PDB entry 7F9W | electron microscopy, 3.20 A resolution | chains C and B of the 3 polymer chains in the assembly

# Chain C
Name: Light chain of Fab
Source organism: Homo sapiens
Notes: antibody fragment or engineered binder
Chain sequence (220 residues; numbered 1 to 220; the number before each row is that of its first residue):
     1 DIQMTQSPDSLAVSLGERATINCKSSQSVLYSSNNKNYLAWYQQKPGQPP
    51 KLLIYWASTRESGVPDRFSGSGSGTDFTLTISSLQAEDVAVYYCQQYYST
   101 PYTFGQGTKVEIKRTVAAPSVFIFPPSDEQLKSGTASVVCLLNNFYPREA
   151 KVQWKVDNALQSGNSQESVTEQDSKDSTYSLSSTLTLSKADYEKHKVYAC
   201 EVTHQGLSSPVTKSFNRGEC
Not modelled in the structure: 219-220
Disulfide bonds: C23-C94, C140-C200

# Chain B
Name: Heavy chain of Fab
Source organism: Homo sapiens
Notes: antibody fragment or engineered binder
Chain sequence (452 residues; numbered 1 to 452; the number before each row is that of its first residue):
     1 QVQLVQSGAEVKKPGSSVKVSCKASGGTFSSDAINWVRQAPGQGLEWMGR
    51 IIPIFGVADYAQKFQGRVTLTADKSTSTAYMDLSSLRSEDTAVFYCARER
   101 GDYSNFWYFDLWGRGTLVTVSSASTKGPSVFPLAPSSKSTSGGTAALGCL
   151 VKDYFPEPVTVSWNSGALTSGVHTFPAVLQSSGLYSLSSVVTVPSSSLGT
   201 QTYICNVNHKPSNTKVDKKVEPKSCDKTHTCPPCPAPELLGGPSVFLFPP
   251 KPKDTLMISRTPEVTCVVVDVSHEDPEVKFNWYVDGVEVHNAKTKPREEQ
   301 YNSTYRVVSVLTVLHQDWLNGKEYKCKVSNKALPAPIEKTISKAKGQPRE
   351 PQVYTLPPSRDELTKNQVSLTCLVKGFYPSDIAVEWESNGQPENNYKTTP
   401 PVLDSDGSFFLYSKLTVDKSRWQQGNVFSCSVMHEALHNHYTQKSLSLSP
   451 GK
Not modelled in the structure: 1, 225-452
Disulfide bonds: C22-C96, C149-C205

# How chain C and chain B interact
Residue-residue contacts (51; chain C residue first):
  Y42(C) - F109(B)  hydrogen bond (side chain-backbone)
  Q44(C) - Q39(B)  hydrogen bond
  Q44(C) - L45(B)
  P49(C) - Y95(B)  hydrophobic
  P49(C) - G113(B)
  P50(C) - L45(B)  hydrophobic
  P50(C) - W112(B)
  L52(C) - Y108(B)  hydrophobic
  L52(C) - F109(B)
  Y55(C) - Y108(B)  hydrophobic
  W56(C) - W107(B)  hydrophobic
  Y93(C) - G44(B)
  Q95(C) - F109(B)
  Y97(C) - F106(B)
  Y97(C) - W107(B)
  Y98(C) - F106(B)
  T100(C) - D59(B)
  T100(C) - F106(B)
  P101(C) - W47(B)  hydrophobic
  Y102(C) - W47(B)
  Y102(C) - R50(B)
  Y102(C) - E99(B)  hydrogen bond
  Y102(C) - F106(B)
  Y102(C) - W107(B)
  Y102(C) - F109(B)  hydrophobic
  F104(C) - L45(B)
  F122(C) - T140(B)
  F122(C) - T144(B)
  F122(C) - A146(B)  hydrophobic
  F124(C) - L133(B)  hydrophobic
  F124(C) - A134(B)
  F124(C) - A146(B)
  S127(C) - F131(B)
  S127(C) - P132(B)
  E129(C) - F131(B)
  E129(C) - P132(B)
  Q130(C) - F131(B)
  Q130(C) - L150(B)
  V139(C) - L133(B)  hydrophobic
  L141(C) - V190(B)  hydrophobic
  N143(C) - H173(B)
  N143(C) - T192(B)
  N144(C) - H173(B)
  Q166(C) - V178(B)
  S168(C) - F175(B)
  S168(C) - P176(B)
  V169(C) - P176(B)
  T170(C) - F175(B)
  S180(C) - H173(B)  hydrogen bond
  S180(C) - F175(B)
  S182(C) - F175(B)
Also at the interface, not in a pair above, chain C (37 interface residues in all): Q48, S99, Q106, I123, T135, L181, K213
Also at the interface, not in a pair above, chain B (38 interface residues in all): N35, Q43, N105, R114, S136, S139, L147, K152, T174, S188

# In short
The interface between chain C and chain B involves 37 residues on one side and 38 on the other; the contacts
include 4 hydrogen bonds. Polar pairs include Y42(C)-F109(B), Q44(C)-Q39(B) and Y102(C)-E99(B).
Here chain C is Light chain of Fab and chain B is Heavy chain of Fab, both from Homo sapiens. Entry 7F9W (CD25
in complex with Fab) was determined by electron microscopy.
